Entry 2XAN (X-ray diffraction, 2.20 A resolution); this record covers chain A.

== Chain A ==
Name: Inositol-pentakisphosphate 2-kinase
Source organism: Arabidopsis thaliana
Notes: EC 2.7.1.158
UniProt: Q93YN9 (IPPK_ARATH); residues 1-451 here = UniProt positions 1-451
Amino-acid sequence (451 residues; each row starts with the number of its first residue):
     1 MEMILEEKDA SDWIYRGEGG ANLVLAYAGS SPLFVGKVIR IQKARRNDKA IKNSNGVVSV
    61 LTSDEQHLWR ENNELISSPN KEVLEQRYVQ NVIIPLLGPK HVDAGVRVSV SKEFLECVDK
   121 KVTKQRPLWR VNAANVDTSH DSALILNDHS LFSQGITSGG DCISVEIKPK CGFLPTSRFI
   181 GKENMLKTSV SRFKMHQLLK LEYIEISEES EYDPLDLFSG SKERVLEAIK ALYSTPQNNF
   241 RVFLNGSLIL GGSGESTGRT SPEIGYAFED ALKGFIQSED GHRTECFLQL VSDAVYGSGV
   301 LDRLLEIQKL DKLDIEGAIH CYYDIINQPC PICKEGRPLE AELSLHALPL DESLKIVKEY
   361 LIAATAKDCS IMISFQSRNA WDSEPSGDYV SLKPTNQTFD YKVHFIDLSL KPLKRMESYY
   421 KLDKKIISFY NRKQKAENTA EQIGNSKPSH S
Disordered / not traced: 1-2, 46-58, 156-157, 336-341, 438-451
Construct notes: conflict Ser54 (Ala in Q93YN9), Gln90 (Lys in Q93YN9), Ile204 (Asn in Q93YN9), Arg224 (Ser in Q93YN9), Cys321 (Ser in Q93YN9), Ile325 (Leu in Q93YN9)
Curated features (UniProtKB/Swiss-Prot):
  - motif: Glu166 to Lys170 (EXKPK motif)
  - binding site (ATP): Gly19 to Asn22, Arg40, Asn147 to His149, Glu166 to Lys168, Arg241, Asp407
  - binding site (substrate): Arg45, Arg130, Lys170, Lys200, Asn238, Asp368, Lys411, Arg415, Tyr419
  - binding site (Zn(2+)): His320, Cys330, Cys333, His346
  - modified residue: Met1 (N-acetylmethionine)
Bound ions: Zn2+: His320, Cys330, Cys333, His346; Mg2+: Asp407, Ser409 (together with AMP-PNP)
Residues lining bound ligands:
  - myo-inositol-(1,3,4,5,6)-pentakisphosphate (5MY): Gly20, Ala21, Arg45, Trp129, Arg130, Lys168, Lys170, Arg192, His196, Lys200, Asn238, Ala364, Asp368, Lys411, Arg415, Tyr419, Leu422
  - AMP-PNP (ANP; phosphoaminophosphonic acid-adenylate ester): Arg16, Gly17, Glu18, Gly19, Gly20, Ala21, Asn22, Val24, Val38, Arg40, Leu146, Asn147, Asp148, His149, Ser150, Glu166, Lys168, Arg241, Phe243, Asp368, Met372, Ile406, Asp407, Ser409
What the authors report for this chain:
  - binding site for AMP-PNP: Arg16, Gly19, Gly20, Ala21, Asn22, Val24, Val38, Arg40, Leu146, Asn147, His149, Glu166, Lys168, Arg241, Asp368, Met372, Ile406
  - Mg2+ coordination: Asp407, Ser409
  - binding site for myo-inositol-(1,3,4,5,6)-pentakisphosphate: Arg45, Arg130, Lys168, Lys170, Arg192, His196, Lys200, Asn238, Asn239, Asp368, Lys411, Arg415, Tyr419
  - specificity-determining residues: Asp368
  - mutagenesis - R40V, R130I, K170S, D407A: decreased catalytic activity
  - mutagenesis - R40V, N238A (2- to 3-fold): decreased binding to ATP
  - mutagenesis - K168A, K168N, D368A, K411A: abolished catalytic activity
  - mutagenesis - E85A, N238A: unchanged catalytic activity
  - contacts within the chain: Asp368-Lys411, Lys168-Asp368
  - catalytic residues: Lys168, Asp368, Asp407, Ser409
  - mutagenesis - C330S, C333S, H346N: decreased stability

== In short ==
Chain A binds myo-inositol-(1,3,4,5,6)-pentakisphosphate and AMP-PNP. His320, Cys330, Cys333 and His346
coordinate Zn2+. Curated annotation (UniProt) lists 13 ATP-binding residues, 9 substrate-binding residues and
4 Zn2+-binding residues. From the paper: catalytic residues Lys168, Asp368 and Asp407 among others; R40V,
R130I and K170S, among others, reduce catalytic activity; 13 substitutions were tested in all.
Chain A is Inositol-pentakisphosphate 2-kinase (Arabidopsis thaliana); the structure, inositol
1,3,4,5,6-pentakisphosphate 2-kinase from A. thaliana in complex with AMP PNP and IP5, was determined by X-ray
diffraction (same publication as 2XAL, 2XAM, 2XAO and 2XAR).
